4YNM - chain A; structure by X-ray diffraction, 2.19 A resolution.

[Chain A]
Name: Histone-lysine N-methyltransferase ASH1L
From: Homo sapiens
Notes: EC 2.1.1.43; fragment: SET domain
UniProtKB: Q9NR48 (ASH1L_HUMAN); residues 2069-2288 here correspond to UniProt positions 2074-2293 (UniProt number = residue number + 5)
Chain sequence (226 residues; each row starts with the number of its first residue):
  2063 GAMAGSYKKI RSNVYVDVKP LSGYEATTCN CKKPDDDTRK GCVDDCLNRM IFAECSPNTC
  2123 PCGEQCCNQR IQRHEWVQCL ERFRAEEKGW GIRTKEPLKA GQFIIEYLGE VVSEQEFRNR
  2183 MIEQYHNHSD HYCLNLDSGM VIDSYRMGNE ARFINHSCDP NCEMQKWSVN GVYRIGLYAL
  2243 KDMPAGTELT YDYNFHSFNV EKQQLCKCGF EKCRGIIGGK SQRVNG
Disordered / not traced: 2063-2065, 2281-2288
Construct notes: expression tag (2063-2068)
Metal / ion sites: Zn2+ site 1: Cys2091, Cys2093, Cys2104, Cys2108; Zn2+ site 2: Cys2104, Cys2117, Cys2122, Cys2128; Zn2+ site 3: Cys2220, Cys2268, Cys2270, Cys2275
Ligand contacts: S-adenosylmethionine (SAM): Glu2149, Lys2150, Gly2151, Trp2152, Ser2191, Asp2192, His2193, Tyr2194, Arg2214, Phe2215, Ile2216, Asn2217, His2218, Tyr2255, Gln2266, Leu2267, Cys2268, Lys2269, Cys2270, Ile2279

[Summary]
Chain A binds S-adenosylmethionine. The Zn2+ site 1 is built by Cys2091, Cys2093, Cys2104 and Cys2108.
Cys2104, Cys2117, Cys2122 and Cys2128 form the Zn2+ site 2.
Chain A is Histone-lysine N-methyltransferase ASH1L (Homo sapiens); the structure, ASH1L wild-type SET domain
in complex with S-adenosyl methionine (SAM), was determined by X-ray diffraction (same publication as 4YNP,
4YPE and 4YPU).
